6V8Z - chains A and D of the 18 polymer chains in the assembly; structure by electron microscopy, 2.90 A resolution.

Chain A:
Protein: Envelope glycoprotein gp120
Source organism: Human immunodeficiency virus 1
Reference sequence: Q2N0S6 (Q2N0S6_9HIV1); the construct lacks a stretch of the UniProt sequence and is renumbered around it, so the offset changes along the chain: 32-134 = UniProt 31-133; 140-142 = UniProt 134-136; 149-151 = UniProt 137-139; 152-185 = UniProt 143-176; 5 more segments
Chain sequence (472 residues; row label = number of the first residue in the row; note: 26 numbers in that range are skipped by the numbering (no residue carries them; nothing is unmodelled there); a row labelled like 151A-151C holds insertion residues (151A, then the next letters in order)):
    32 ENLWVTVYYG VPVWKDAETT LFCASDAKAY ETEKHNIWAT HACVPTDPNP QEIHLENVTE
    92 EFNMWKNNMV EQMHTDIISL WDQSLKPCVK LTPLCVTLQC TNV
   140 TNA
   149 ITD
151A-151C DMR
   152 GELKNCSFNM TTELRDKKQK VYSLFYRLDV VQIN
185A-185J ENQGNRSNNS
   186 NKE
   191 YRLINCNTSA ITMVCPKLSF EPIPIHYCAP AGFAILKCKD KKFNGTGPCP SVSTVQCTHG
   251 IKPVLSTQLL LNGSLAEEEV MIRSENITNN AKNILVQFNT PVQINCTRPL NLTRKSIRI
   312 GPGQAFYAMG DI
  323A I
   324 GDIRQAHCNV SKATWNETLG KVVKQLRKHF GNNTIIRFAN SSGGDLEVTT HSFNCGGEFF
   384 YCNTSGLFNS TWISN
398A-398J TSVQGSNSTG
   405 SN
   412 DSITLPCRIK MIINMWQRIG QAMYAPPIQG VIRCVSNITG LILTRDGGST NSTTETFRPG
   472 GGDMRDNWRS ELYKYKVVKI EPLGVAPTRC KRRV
Disordered / not traced: 151A-151C, 185A-185J, 398A-398J
Differences from the reference sequence: conflict Ile-68 (Val67 in Q2N0S6), Ala-142 (Asn136 in Q2N0S6), Met-203 (Gln202 in Q2N0S6), Val-204 (Ala203 in Q2N0S6), Leu-208 (Val207 in Q2N0S6), Leu-255 (Val254 in Q2N0S6), Leu-300 (Asn299 in Q2N0S6), Leu-302 (Asn301 in Q2N0S6), Met-320 (Thr317 in Q2N0S6), Asn-332 (Thr330 in Q2N0S6), Met-422 (Gln419 in Q2N0S6), Cys-501 (Ala498 in Q2N0S6)
Cystine bridges: Cys-54/Cys-74, Cys-126/Cys-196, Cys-131/Cys-157, Cys-228/Cys-239, Cys-296/Cys-331, Cys-378/Cys-445, Cys-385/Cys-418
Glycans and other covalent adducts: N-acetylglucosamine (NAG) linked to Asn-88, Asn-133, Asn-156, Asn-197, Asn-234, Asn-262, Asn-276, Asn-295, Asn-301, Asn-339, Asn-355, Asn-363, Asn-386, Asn-392, Asn-448; glycan linked to Asn-332
What the authors report for this chain:
  - conformationally variable residues (side-chain flip): His-66, His-72

Chain D:
Protein: 10-1074 Fab Heavy Chain
Source organism: Homo sapiens
Reference sequence: Q6N089 (Q6N089_HUMAN); the construct lacks a stretch of the UniProt sequence, so the offset changes along the chain: 109-129 = UniProt 138-158; 130-211 = UniProt 164-245
Chain sequence (235 residues; numbered 1 to 211 plus 24 insertion-coded residues; the number before each row is that of its first residue; a row labelled like 82A-82C holds insertion residues (82A, then the next letters in order)):
     1 QVQLQESGPG LVKPSETLSV TCSVSGDSMN NYYWTWIRQS PGKGLEWIGY ISDRESATYN
    61 PSLNSRVVIS RDTSKNQLSL KL
82A-82C NSV
    83 TPADTAVYYC ATARRGQR
100A-100P IYGVVSFGEFFYYYSM
   101 DVWGKGTTVT VSSASTKGPS VFPLAPSSK
129A-129E STSGG
   130 TAALGCLVKD YFPEPVTVSW NSGALTSGVH TFPAVLQSSG LYSLSSVVTV PSSSLGTQTY
   190 ICNVNHKPSN TKVDKRVEPK SC
Disordered / not traced: 129A-129E
Cystine bridges: Cys-22/Cys-92, Cys-135/Cys-191

How chain A and chain D interact:
Contacting residue pairs (7):
  Asp-325(A) / Tyr-100B(D)
  Ile-326(A) / Tyr-100B(D)
  Arg-327(A) / Tyr-100B(D)
  Arg-327(A) / Gly-100C(D)
  Arg-327(A) / Glu-100I(D)  salt bridge
  Gln-328(A) / Glu-100I(D)  hydrogen bond (backbone-side chain)
  Thr-415(A) / Phe-100G(D)
Also at the interface, not in a pair above, chain A (7 interface residues in all): His-330, Pro-417
Also at the interface, not in a pair above, chain D (5 interface residues in all): Val-100D

In short:
7 residues of chain A and 5 residues of chain D are in contact, with 1 hydrogen bond and 1 salt bridge. Polar
contacts include Arg-327(A)/Glu-100I(D) and Gln-328(A)/Glu-100I(D). From the paper: conformational variability
at His-66(A) and His-72(A).
Chain A is Envelope glycoprotein gp120 (Human immunodeficiency virus 1) and chain D is 10-1074 Fab Heavy Chain
(Homo sapiens); the structure, VRC03 and 10-1074 Bound BG505 F14 HIV-1 SOSIP Envelope Trimer Structure, was
determined by electron microscopy together with 6V8X from the same study.
